Entry 3IOE (X-ray diffraction, 1.95 A resolution); this record covers chains A and B.

# Chain A (and B)
Molecule: Pantothenate synthetase
Organism: Mycobacterium tuberculosis
Notes: EC 6.3.2.1; fragment: Pantoate-beta-alanine ligase; chain B of this document is another copy of the same molecule, construct and numbering; everything in this record applies to it too
UniProtKB: P0A5R0 (PANC_MYCTU); residues 1-300 here = UniProt positions 1-300
Amino-acid sequence (301 residues; numbered 0 to 300; the number before each row is that of its first residue; numbering starts at 0):
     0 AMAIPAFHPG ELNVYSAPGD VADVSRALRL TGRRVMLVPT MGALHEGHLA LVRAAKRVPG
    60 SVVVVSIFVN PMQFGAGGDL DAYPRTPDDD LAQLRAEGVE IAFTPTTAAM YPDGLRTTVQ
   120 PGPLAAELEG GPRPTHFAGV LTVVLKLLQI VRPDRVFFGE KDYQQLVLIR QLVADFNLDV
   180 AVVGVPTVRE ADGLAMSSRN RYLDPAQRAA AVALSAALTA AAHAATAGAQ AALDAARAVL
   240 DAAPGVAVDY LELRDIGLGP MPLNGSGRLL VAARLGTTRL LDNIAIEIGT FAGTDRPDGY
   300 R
Disordered / not traced: 0-3, 290-300 (chain B: 0-1, 74-80, 289-300)
Sequence notes: expression tag (0); engineered mutation Ala2 (Thr in P0A5R0), Gly77 (Glu in P0A5R0)
Ligand contacts: A7D (5'-S-[(3R)-3,4-dihydroxybutyl]-5'-thioadenosine): Pro38, Thr39, Met40, His44, Gly46, His47, Leu50, Phe67, Asn69, Gln72, Val139, Val142, Val143, Phe157, Gly158, Lys160, Asp161, Gln164, Val184, Pro185, Thr186, Val187, Ala194, Met195
What the authors report for this chain:
  - binding site for A7D: Gln72, Gln164

# Interface between chain A and chain B
Contacting residue pairs (50; chain A residue first):
  Arg115(A) - Gln119(B)
  Arg115(A) - Pro120(B)
  Arg115(A) - Gly121(B)  hydrogen bond (backbone-backbone)
  Arg115(A) - Gln170(B)
  Arg115(A) - Asp174(B)  salt bridge
  Thr116(A) - Val118(B)
  Thr116(A) - Gln119(B)
  Thr116(A) - Gln170(B)
  Thr116(A) - Leu171(B)
  Thr116(A) - Asp174(B)  hydrogen bond
  Thr116(A) - Phe175(B)
  Thr117(A) - Val118(B)
  Thr117(A) - Gln119(B)  hydrogen bond (backbone-backbone)
  Thr117(A) - Phe175(B)
  Val118(A) - Thr116(B)
  Val118(A) - Thr117(B)
  Val118(A) - Phe175(B)
  Gln119(A) - Thr116(B)
  Gln119(A) - Thr117(B)  hydrogen bond (backbone-backbone)
  Gln119(A) - Gln119(B)
  Gly121(A) - Arg115(B)
  Leu144(A) - Phe175(B)  hydrophobic
  Lys145(A) - Asp174(B)  hydrogen bond (side chain-backbone)
  Lys145(A) - Phe175(B)
  Lys145(A) - Asn176(B)  hydrogen bond
  Gln148(A) - Gln148(B)
  Gln148(A) - Phe175(B)
  Gln148(A) - Asn176(B)
  Gln148(A) - Leu177(B)
  Ile149(A) - Asn176(B)
  Arg151(A) - Gln148(B)
  Arg151(A) - Arg151(B)
  Gln170(A) - Arg115(B)
  Gln170(A) - Thr116(B)
  Leu171(A) - Thr116(B)
  Asp174(A) - Arg115(B)  salt bridge
  Asp174(A) - Thr116(B)  hydrogen bond
  Asp174(A) - Lys145(B)  hydrogen bond (backbone-side chain)
  Phe175(A) - Thr116(B)
  Phe175(A) - Thr117(B)
  Phe175(A) - Val118(B)
  Phe175(A) - Leu144(B)  hydrophobic
  Phe175(A) - Lys145(B)
  Phe175(A) - Gln148(B)
  Asn176(A) - Lys145(B)  hydrogen bond
  Asn176(A) - Gln148(B)
  Asn176(A) - Ile149(B)
  Leu177(A) - Gln148(B)
  Asp178(A) - Arg25(B)  salt bridge
  Asp178(A) - Arg151(B)  salt bridge
Other interface residues (no listed pair), chain A (23 interface residues in all): Asp112, Pro120, Leu140, Thr141, Ala173
Other interface residues (no listed pair), chain B (23 interface residues in all): Asp112, Leu140, Thr141, Ala173

# In short
The chain A/chain B interface involves 23 residues from each chain; the contacts include 9 hydrogen bonds and
4 salt bridges. Polar contacts include Arg115(A)-Asp174(B), Asp178(A)-Arg25(B) and Asp178(A)-Arg151(B). Chain
A binds compound A7D. The paper reports a binding site for A7D at Gln72(A) and Gln164(A).
Chain A and chain B are both Pantothenate synthetase (Mycobacterium tuberculosis); the structure, Crystal
Structure of Mycobacterium Tuberculosis Pantothenate Synthetase at 1.95 Ang resolution in complex with
5'-deoxy-5'-((R)-3,4-dihydroxybutylthio)-adenosine, was determined by X-ray diffraction together with 3IOB,
3IOC and 3IOD from the same study.
